PDB entry 5WNQ | X-ray diffraction, 3.50 A resolution | chains A and L of the 21 polymer chains in the assembly

[Chain A]
Molecule: 16S Ribosomal RNA rRNA
Organism: Thermus thermophilus HB8
Sequence (1522 nucleotides; row label = number of the first residue in the row; note: 42 numbers in that range are skipped by the numbering (no residue carries them; nothing is unmodelled there); a row labelled like 190A-190L holds insertion residues (190A, then the next letters in order); numbering starts at 0):
     0 UUUGUUGGAG AGUUUGAUCC UGGCUCAGGG UGAACGCUGG CGGCGUGCCU AAGACAUGCA
    60 AGUCGUGCGG G
    73 CCGCGGGGUU UU
    88 ACUCCG
    95 UGGUC
   101 AGCGGCGGAC GGGUGAGUAA CGCGUGGGU
  129A G
   130 ACCUACCCGG AAGAGGGGGA CAACCCGGGG AAACUCGGGC UAAUCCCCCA UGUGGACCCG
   190 C
190A-190L CCCUUGGGGUGU
   191 GUCCAAAGGG CUUU
   216 GCCCGCUUCC GGAUGGGCCC GCGUCCCAUC AGCUAGUUGG UGGGGUAAUG GCCCACCAAG
   276 GCGACGACGG GUAGCCGGUC UGAGAGGAUG GCCGGCCACA GGGGCACUGA GACACGGGCC
   336 CCACUCCUAC GGGAGGCAGC AGUUAGGAAU CUUCCGCAAU GGGCGCAAGC CUGACGGAGC
   396 GACGCCGCUU GGAGGAAGAA GCCCUUCGGG GUGUAAACUC CUGAA
   442 CCCGGGACGA AACCCCCGAC GA
   474 GGGGACUGAC GGUACCGGG
   494 GUAAUAGCGC CGGCCAACUC CGUGCCAGCA GCCGCGGUAA UACGGAGGGC GCGAGCGUUA
   554 CCCGGAUUCA CUGGGCGUAA AGGGCGUGUA GGCGGCCUGG GGCGUCCCAU GUGAAAGACC
   614 ACGGCUCAAC CGUGGGGGAG CGUGGGAUAC GCUCAGGCUA GACGGUGGGA GAGGGUGGUG
   674 GAAUUCCCGG AGUAGCGGUG AAAUGCGCAG AUACCGGGAG GAACGCCGAU GGCGAAGGCA
   734 GCCACCUGGU CCACCCGUGA CGCUGAGGCG CGAAAGCGUG GGGAGCAAAC CGGAUUAGAU
   794 ACCCGGGUAG UCCACGCCCU AAACGAUGCG CGCUAGGUCU CUGGGUCU
   848 CCUGGGGGCC GAAGCUAACG CGUUAAGCGC GCCGCCUGGG GAGUACGGCC GCAAGGCUGA
   908 AACUCAAAGG AAUUGACGGG GGCCCGCACA AGCGGUGGAG CAUGUGGUUU AAUUCGAAGX
   968 AACGCGAAGA ACCUUACCAG GCCUUGACAU GCUAGG
 1003A G
  1004 AACCCGGGUG AAAGCCUGGG GUGCCCC
1030A-1030D GCGA
  1031 GGGGAGCCCU AGCACAGGUG CUGCAUGGCC GUCGUCAGCU CGUGCCGUGA GGUGUUGGGU
  1091 UAAGUCCCGC AACGAGCGCA ACCCCCGCCG UUAGUUGCCA GCGGUUCGGC CGGGCACUCU
  1151 AACGGGACUG CCCGCGAAA
  1171 GCGGGAGGAA GGAGGGGACG ACGUCUGGUC AGCAUGGCCC UUACGGCCUG GGCGACACAC
  1231 GUGCUACAAU GCCCACUACA AAGCGAUGCC ACCCGGCAAC GGGGAGCUAA UCGCAAAAAG
  1291 GUGGGCCCAG UUCGGAUUGG GGUCUGCAAC CCGACCCCAU GAAGCCGGAA UCGCUAGUAA
  1351 UCGCGGAUCA G
 1361A C
  1362 CAUGCCGCGG UGAAUACGUU CCCGGGCCUU GUACACACXG CCXGUXACGC CAUGGGAGCG
  1422 GGCUCUACCC GAAGUCGCCG GG
  1446 AGCCUACGGG
  1459 CAGGCGCCGA GGGUAGGGCC CGUGACUGGG GCGAAGUCGU AACAAGGUAG CUGUACCGGA
  1519 AGGUGCGGCU GGAUCCACUC CUUUCU
Disordered / not traced: 0-4, 1534-1538
Covalent attachments: covalent link U82-5MC_1400
Modified positions: PSU (pseudouridine-5'-monophosphate) at position 516, 7MG (7N-methyl-8-hydroguanosine-5'-monophosphate) at position 527, M2G (N2-dimethylguanosine-5'-monophosphate) at position 966, 5MC (5-methylcytidine-5'-monophosphate) at position 967, 2MG (2N-methylguanosine-5'-monophosphate) at position 1207, 5MC (5-methylcytidine-5'-monophosphate) at position 1400, 4OC (4n,o2'-methylcytidine-5'-monophosphate) at position 1402, 5MC (5-methylcytidine-5'-monophosphate) at position 1404, 5MC (5-methylcytidine-5'-monophosphate) at position 1407, UR3 (3-methyluridine-5'-monophoshate) at position 1498, MA6 (6N-dimethyladenosine-5'-monophoshate) at position 1518, MA6 (6N-dimethyladenosine-5'-monophoshate) at position 1519, PSU (pseudouridine-5'-monophosphate) at position 1540, PSU (pseudouridine-5'-monophosphate) at position 1541
Construct notes: conflict C1534 (A132811 in 55771382), A1535 (C132812 in 55771382)
Metal / ion sites: Mg2+ site 1 near U5 (its only coordinating residue here); Mg2+ site 2 near G21 (its only coordinating residue here); Mg2+ site 3 near C48 (its only coordinating residue here); Mg2+ site 4: A59, U387; Mg2+ site 5: G61, G105; Mg2+ site 6: A88, C89; Mg2+ site 7 near C89 (its only coordinating residue here); Mg2+ site 8 near C92 (its only coordinating residue here); Mg2+ site 9 near G107 (its only coordinating residue here); Mg2+ site 10 near G111 (its only coordinating residue here); Mg2+ site 11 near G117 (its only coordinating residue here); Mg2+ site 12: C121, G124, U125; 90 more Mg2+ sites not listed

[Chain L]
Protein: 30S ribosomal protein S12
Organism: Thermus thermophilus (strain HB8 / ATCC 27634 / DSM 579)
UniProtKB: Q5SHN3 (RS12_THET8); residues 5-128 here correspond to UniProt positions 2-125 (UniProt number = residue number - 3)
Chain sequence (124 residues; row label = number of the first residue in the row):
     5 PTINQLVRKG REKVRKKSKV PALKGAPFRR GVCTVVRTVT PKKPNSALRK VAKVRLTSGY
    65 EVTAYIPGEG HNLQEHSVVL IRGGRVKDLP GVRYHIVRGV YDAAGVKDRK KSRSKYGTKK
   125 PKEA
Modified positions: Asp92 ((3S)-3-(methylsulfanyl)-L-aspartic acid; 0TD)
Swiss-Prot annotation at these positions:
  - modified residue: Asp92 (3-methylthioaspartic acid)

[Chain A / chain L interface]
Contacting residue pairs (126):
  U24(A) - Lys23(L)  salt bridge to the phosphate
  A32(A) - Pro31(L)  base contact
  A33(A) - Phe32(L)  base contact
  C34(A) - Phe32(L)  sugar contact
  C34(A) - Val101(L)  sugar contact
  C34(A) - Val104(L)  phosphate contact
  G35(A) - Val104(L)  phosphate contact
  G35(A) - Arg117(L)  hydrogen bond to the sugar
  G35(A) - Ser118(L)  hydrogen bond to the sugar
  G35(A) - Gly121(L)  sugar contact
  C36(A) - Arg117(L)  sugar contact
  C36(A) - Thr122(L)  sugar contact
  C36(A) - Lys123(L)  salt bridge to the phosphate
  C36(A) - Lys124(L)  hydrogen bond to the phosphate
  U37(A) - Lys123(L)  salt bridge to the phosphate
  U37(A) - Lys124(L)  hydrogen bond to the phosphate
  C241(A) - Arg19(L)  hydrogen bond to the phosphate
  C242(A) - Arg19(L)  salt bridge to the phosphate
  G302(A) - Lys17(L)  salt bridge to the phosphate
  A303(A) - Lys17(L)  phosphate contact
  G362(A) - Arg33(L)  hydrogen bond to the phosphate
  G362(A) - Arg34(L)  salt bridge to the phosphate
  G362(A) - Thr61(L)  hydrogen bond to the phosphate
  A363(A) - Ala30(L)  base contact
  A363(A) - Pro31(L)  base contact
  A363(A) - Phe32(L)  base contact
  A363(A) - Arg33(L)  salt bridge to the phosphate
  A363(A) - Arg34(L)  salt bridge to the phosphate
  A363(A) - Thr61(L)  hydrogen bond to the phosphate
  A363(A) - Leu84(L)  sugar contact
  A363(A) - Tyr105(L)  hydrogen bond to the phosphate
  A364(A) - Tyr105(L)  phosphate contact
  G500(A) - Lys124(L)  salt bridge to the phosphate
  C501(A) - Arg117(L)  salt bridge to the phosphate
  C501(A) - Ser118(L)  hydrogen bond to the phosphate
  C501(A) - Lys124(L)  salt bridge to the phosphate
  G502(A) - Lys115(L)  phosphate contact
  G502(A) - Ser116(L)  phosphate contact
  G502(A) - Arg117(L)  hydrogen bond to the phosphate
  G502(A) - Ser118(L)  hydrogen bond to the phosphate
  G502(A) - Lys119(L)  hydrogen bond to the phosphate
  C503(A) - Ser116(L)  hydrogen bond to the phosphate
  C503(A) - Lys119(L)  salt bridge to the phosphate
  C504(A) - Lys115(L)  base contact
  C518(A) - Ser50(L)  base contact
  C519(A) - Ser50(L)  hydrogen bond to the phosphate
  C519(A) - Ala51(L)  phosphate contact
  A520(A) - Ala51(L)  phosphate contact
  A520(A) - Leu52(L)  hydrogen bond to the phosphate
  A520(A) - Lys54(L)  salt bridge to the phosphate
  A520(A) - Glu73(L)  hydrogen bond to the sugar
  G521(A) - Ala51(L)  base contact
  G521(A) - Leu52(L)  phosphate contact
  G521(A) - Arg53(L)  hydrogen bond to the base
  G521(A) - Lys54(L)  salt bridge to the phosphate
  G521(A) - Gly72(L)  phosphate contact
  G521(A) - Glu73(L)  phosphate contact
  C522(A) - Asn49(L)  base contact
  C522(A) - Arg53(L)  base contact
  C522(A) - Tyr69(L)  hydrogen bond to the phosphate
  C522(A) - Pro71(L)  phosphate contact
  C522(A) - Gly72(L)  hydrogen bond to the phosphate
  C522(A) - Tyr120(L)  sugar contact
  A523(A) - Arg53(L)  base contact
  A523(A) - Val90(L)  base contact
  A523(A) - Lys91(L)  base contact
  A523(A) - Asp92(L)  base contact
  A523(A) - Tyr120(L)  phosphate contact
  C526(A) - Lys91(L)  salt bridge to the phosphate
  7MG_527(A) - Asn49(L)  hydrogen bond to the base
  C528(A) - Asn49(L)  hydrogen bond to the base
  G529(A) - Asn49(L)  base contact
  G529(A) - Ser50(L)  hydrogen bond to the base
  G537(A) - Glu73(L)  sugar contact
  G537(A) - Arg113(L)  salt bridge to the phosphate
  G538(A) - Arg113(L)  salt bridge to the phosphate
  G538(A) - Lys114(L)  hydrogen bond to the phosphate
  G538(A) - Lys115(L)  hydrogen bond to the phosphate
  A539(A) - Lys114(L)  salt bridge to the phosphate
  A539(A) - Lys115(L)  phosphate contact
  G541(A) - Lys115(L)  base contact
  G550(A) - Lys119(L)  sugar contact
  U551(A) - Arg86(L)  sugar contact
  U551(A) - Lys119(L)  sugar contact
  U552(A) - Pro31(L)  hydrogen bond to the sugar
  U552(A) - Phe32(L)  base contact
  U552(A) - Arg86(L)  hydrogen bond to the sugar
  A553(A) - Val24(L)  phosphate contact
  A553(A) - Gly29(L)  hydrogen bond to the sugar
  A553(A) - Pro31(L)  sugar contact
  C554(A) - Ser22(L)  hydrogen bond to the phosphate
  C555(A) - Lys20(L)  salt bridge to the phosphate
  C556(A) - Lys20(L)  phosphate contact
  C562(A) - Arg15(L)  phosphate contact
  C562(A) - Glu16(L)  hydrogen bond to the sugar
  C562(A) - Lys17(L)  sugar contact
  C562(A) - Val18(L)  base contact
  A563(A) - Arg15(L)  base contact
  C564(A) - Leu10(L)  phosphate contact
  C564(A) - Arg15(L)  salt bridge to the phosphate
  G567(A) - Pro5(L)  base contact
  G567(A) - Arg15(L)  hydrogen bond to the base
  G568(A) - Pro5(L)  base contact
  G585(A) - Asn8(L)  sugar contact
  C879(A) - Asn8(L)  phosphate contact
  C880(A) - Thr6(L)  hydrogen bond to the phosphate
  C880(A) - Asn8(L)  hydrogen bond to the phosphate
  C880(A) - Gln9(L)  phosphate contact
  C880(A) - Arg12(L)  salt bridge to the phosphate
  G881(A) - Gln9(L)  hydrogen bond to the phosphate
  G881(A) - Arg12(L)  salt bridge to the phosphate
  G881(A) - Lys13(L)  salt bridge to the phosphate
  C882(A) - Lys13(L)  salt bridge to the phosphate
  U884(A) - Arg15(L)  base contact
  A909(A) - Lys21(L)  phosphate contact
  C910(A) - Arg97(L)  salt bridge to the phosphate
  U911(A) - Arg97(L)  salt bridge to the phosphate
  C912(A) - Lys46(L)  phosphate contact
  C912(A) - Pro94(L)  phosphate contact
  A913(A) - Lys47(L)  salt bridge to the phosphate
  A913(A) - Lys91(L)  salt bridge to the phosphate
  C1412(A) - Lys57(L)  salt bridge to the phosphate
  C1490(A) - Lys46(L)  hydrogen bond to the phosphate
  G1491(A) - Lys46(L)  salt bridge to the phosphate
  G1491(A) - Lys47(L)  phosphate contact
  A1492(A) - Lys47(L)  phosphate contact
Interface residues without a listed pair, chain A (65 interface residues in all): G524, C525, C549, C883, A908
Interface residues without a listed pair, chain L (66 interface residues in all): Pro48, Gly87, Gly88, Arg89, Gly95, Arg102, Gly103

[Overview]
The interface between chain A and chain L involves 65 residues on one side and 66 on the other; the contacts
include 35 hydrogen bonds and 30 salt bridges. Polar contacts include G521(A)-Arg53(L), 7MG_527(A)-Asn49(L)
and C528(A)-Asn49(L). A59(A) and U387(A) form the Mg2+ site 4.
Here chain A is 16S Ribosomal RNA rRNA (Thermus thermophilus HB8) and chain L is 30S ribosomal protein S12
(Thermus thermophilus (strain HB8 / ATCC 27634 / DSM 579)). Entry 5WNQ (Crystal Structure of 30S ribosomal
subunit from Thermus thermophilus) was determined by X-ray diffraction (same publication as 5WNP, 5WNR, 5WNS,
5WNT, 5WNU and 5WNV).
